Entry 1XMG (X-ray diffraction, 2.10 A resolution); this record covers chains B and D of the 6 polymer chains in the assembly.

== Chain B ==
Protein: Methane monooxygenase component A alpha chain
Organism: Methylococcus capsulatus
Notes: EC 1.14.13.25; fragment: alpha subunit
UniProtKB: P22869 (MEMA_METCA); residues 1-527 here = UniProt positions 1-527
Chain sequence (527 residues; each row starts with the number of its first residue):
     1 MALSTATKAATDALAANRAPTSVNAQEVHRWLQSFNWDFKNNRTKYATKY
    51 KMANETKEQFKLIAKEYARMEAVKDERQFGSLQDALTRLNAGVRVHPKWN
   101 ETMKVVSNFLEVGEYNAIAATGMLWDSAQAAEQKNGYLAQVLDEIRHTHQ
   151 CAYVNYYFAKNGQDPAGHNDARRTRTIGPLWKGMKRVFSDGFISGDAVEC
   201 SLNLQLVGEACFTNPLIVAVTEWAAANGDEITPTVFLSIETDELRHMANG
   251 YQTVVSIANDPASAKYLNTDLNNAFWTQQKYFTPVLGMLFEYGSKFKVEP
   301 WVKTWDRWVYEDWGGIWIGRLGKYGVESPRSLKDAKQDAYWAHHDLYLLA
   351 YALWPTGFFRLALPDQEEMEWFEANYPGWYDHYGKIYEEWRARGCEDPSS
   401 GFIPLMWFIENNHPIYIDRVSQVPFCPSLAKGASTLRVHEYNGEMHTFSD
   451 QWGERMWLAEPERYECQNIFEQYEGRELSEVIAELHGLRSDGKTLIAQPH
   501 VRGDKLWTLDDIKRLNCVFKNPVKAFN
Unresolved in the structure: 1-17
UniProt features mapped onto this chain:
  - active site: Cys-151
  - binding site (Fe cation): Glu-114, Glu-144, His-147, Glu-209, Glu-243, His-246

== Chain D ==
Protein: Methane monooxygenase component A beta chain
Organism: Methylococcus capsulatus
Notes: EC 1.14.13.25; fragment: beta subunit
UniProtKB: P18798 (MEMB_METCA); residues 2-389 here correspond to UniProt positions 1-388 (UniProt number = residue number - 1)
Chain sequence (388 residues; numbered 2 to 389; the number before each row is that of its first residue):
     2 SMLGERRRGLTDPEMAEVILKALPEAPLDGNNKMGYFVTPRWKRLTEYEA
    52 LTVYAQPNADWIAGGLDWGDWTQKFHGGRPSWGNETTELRTVDWFKHRDP
   102 LRRWHAPYVKDKAEEWRYTDRFLQGYSADGQIRAMNPTWRDEFINRYWGA
   152 FLFNEYGLFNAHSQGAREALSDVTRVSLAFWGFDKIDIAQMIQLERGFLA
   202 KIVPGFDESTAVPKAEWTNGEVYKSARLAVEGLWQEVFDWNESAFSVHAV
   252 YDALFGQFVRREFFQRLAPRFGDNLTPFFINQAQTYFQIAKQGVQDLYYN
   302 CLGDDPEFSDYNRTVMRNWTGKWLEPTIAALRDFMGLFAKLPAGTTDKEE
   352 ITASLYRVVDDWIEDYASRIDFKADRDQIVKAVLAGLK
Sequence notes: conflict Glu-18 (Ala17 in P18798), Arg-370 (Ala369 in P18798)

== Interface between chain B and chain D ==
Contacting residue pairs (247):
  Arg-18(B) / Ser-128(D)
  Arg-18(B) / Ala-129(D)  hydrogen bond (side chain-backbone)
  Arg-18(B) / Gly-131(D)
  Ala-19(B) / Ser-128(D)
  Pro-20(B) / Gln-125(D)
  Pro-20(B) / Ser-128(D)
  Thr-21(B) / Leu-124(D)
  Thr-21(B) / Gln-125(D)  hydrogen bond (backbone-backbone)
  Thr-21(B) / Ser-128(D)  hydrogen bond (backbone-side chain)
  Thr-21(B) / Phe-199(D)
  Thr-21(B) / Ile-203(D)
  Ser-22(B) / Asp-121(D)  hydrogen bond
  Ser-22(B) / Leu-124(D)
  Ser-22(B) / Lys-202(D)  hydrogen bond (backbone-side chain)
  Val-23(B) / Trp-117(D)
  Val-23(B) / Leu-195(D)  hydrophobic
  Val-23(B) / Gly-198(D)
  Val-23(B) / Phe-199(D)
  Ala-25(B) / Trp-117(D)
  Glu-27(B) / Lys-202(D)  salt bridge
  Val-28(B) / Gln-191(D)
  Val-28(B) / Gln-194(D)
  Val-28(B) / Leu-195(D)  hydrophobic
  Trp-31(B) / Gln-194(D)
  Trp-31(B) / Glu-209(D)  hydrogen bond
  Trp-31(B) / Ser-210(D)
  Trp-31(B) / Thr-211(D)
  Ser-34(B) / Phe-154(D)
  Ser-34(B) / Thr-211(D)  hydrogen bond
  Ser-34(B) / Lys-215(D)  hydrogen bond (backbone-side chain)
  Phe-35(B) / Phe-154(D)
  Phe-35(B) / Tyr-157(D)
  Asn-36(B) / Tyr-157(D)
  Asn-36(B) / Lys-215(D)  hydrogen bond (backbone-side chain)
  Asn-36(B) / Trp-235(D)
  Trp-37(B) / Phe-154(D)
  Trp-37(B) / Trp-218(D)
  Trp-37(B) / Thr-219(D)
  Trp-37(B) / Arg-228(D)
  Trp-37(B) / Val-231(D)  hydrophobic
  Trp-37(B) / Glu-232(D)  hydrogen bond
  Asp-38(B) / Glu-232(D)
  Phe-39(B) / Glu-232(D)
  Phe-39(B) / Trp-235(D)  hydrophobic
  Phe-39(B) / Gln-236(D)
  Asn-41(B) / Gln-236(D)
  Asn-41(B) / Glu-237(D)  hydrogen bond
  Asn-42(B) / Trp-235(D)
  Asn-42(B) / Gln-236(D)  hydrogen bond
  Arg-43(B) / Gln-236(D)  hydrogen bond (backbone-side chain)
  Arg-43(B) / Phe-239(D)
  Lys-45(B) / Gln-165(D)  hydrogen bond
  Lys-45(B) / Trp-235(D)  hydrogen bond (side chain-backbone)
  Lys-45(B) / Gln-236(D)
  Lys-45(B) / Val-238(D)  hydrogen bond (side chain-backbone)
  Lys-45(B) / Phe-239(D)
  Tyr-46(B) / Arg-80(D)
  Tyr-46(B) / Gln-165(D)
  Tyr-46(B) / Arg-168(D)
  Tyr-46(B) / Glu-169(D)  hydrogen bond
  Ile-63(B) / Trp-117(D)  hydrophobic
  Ile-63(B) / Gln-191(D)
  Ala-64(B) / Lys-113(D)
  Ala-64(B) / Phe-184(D)  hydrophobic
  Ala-64(B) / Asp-188(D)
  Ala-64(B) / Gln-191(D)  hydrogen bond (backbone-side chain)
  Lys-65(B) / Lys-113(D)
  Lys-65(B) / Trp-117(D)
  Lys-65(B) / Asp-188(D)  salt bridge
  Lys-65(B) / Met-192(D)
  Lys-65(B) / Gln-283(D)  hydrogen bond
  Lys-65(B) / Tyr-287(D)  hydrogen bond
  Glu-66(B) / Trp-117(D)  hydrogen bond
  Tyr-67(B) / His-106(D)  hydrogen bond
  Tyr-67(B) / Phe-184(D)  hydrophobic
  Ala-68(B) / Val-110(D)
  Ala-68(B) / Lys-113(D)
  Arg-69(B) / Ala-114(D)
  Arg-69(B) / Trp-117(D)
  Arg-69(B) / Arg-118(D)
  Ala-72(B) / Val-110(D)
  Ala-72(B) / Lys-111(D)
  Ala-72(B) / Ala-114(D)  hydrophobic
  Asp-75(B) / Ala-107(D)
  Asp-75(B) / Val-110(D)
  Phe-79(B) / Trp-105(D)  hydrophobic
  Phe-79(B) / Ala-107(D)  hydrophobic
  Val-93(B) / Leu-24(D)
  Arg-94(B) / Leu-11(D)
  Arg-94(B) / Ile-20(D)
  Arg-94(B) / Leu-21(D)
  Val-95(B) / Ile-20(D)
  Val-95(B) / Leu-24(D)
  His-96(B) / Ile-20(D)
  His-96(B) / Ala-23(D)
  Pro-97(B) / Ala-23(D)
  Glu-111(B) / Ala-56(D)
  Val-112(B) / Ala-56(D)
  Val-112(B) / Pro-58(D)  hydrophobic
  Tyr-115(B) / Ala-56(D)  hydrophobic
  Tyr-115(B) / Gln-57(D)  hydrogen bond
  Tyr-115(B) / Trp-83(D)  hydrophobic
  Tyr-115(B) / Ser-172(D)  hydrogen bond (side chain-backbone)
  Tyr-115(B) / Asp-173(D)  hydrogen bond (side chain-backbone)
  Tyr-115(B) / Arg-176(D)  hydrogen bond
  Asn-116(B) / Pro-58(D)
  Asn-116(B) / Trp-83(D)
  Ile-118(B) / Arg-176(D)
  Ala-119(B) / Trp-83(D)  hydrophobic
  Ala-119(B) / Ala-167(D)
  Ala-119(B) / Arg-168(D)
  Ala-119(B) / Arg-176(D)
  Gly-122(B) / Ser-164(D)
  Gly-122(B) / Ala-167(D)
  Met-123(B) / Phe-76(D)  hydrophobic
  Met-123(B) / Arg-168(D)  hydrogen bond
  Trp-125(B) / Phe-160(D)  hydrophobic
  Trp-125(B) / Asn-161(D)
  Trp-125(B) / His-163(D)
  Trp-125(B) / Ser-164(D)
  Trp-125(B) / Ala-167(D)  hydrophobic
  Asp-126(B) / Ser-164(D)  hydrogen bond
  Ala-131(B) / Tyr-157(D)
  Lys-134(B) / Tyr-157(D)
  Lys-134(B) / Asn-161(D)
  Asn-135(B) / Ile-187(D)
  Leu-138(B) / Phe-160(D)  hydrophobic
  Leu-138(B) / Phe-184(D)  hydrophobic
  Leu-138(B) / Ile-187(D)  hydrophobic
  Leu-142(B) / His-106(D)  hydrogen bond (backbone-side chain)
  Leu-142(B) / Phe-181(D)  hydrophobic
  Leu-142(B) / Phe-184(D)  hydrophobic
  Ile-145(B) / Ala-180(D)  hydrophobic
  Arg-146(B) / His-106(D)
  Thr-148(B) / Ala-56(D)
  His-149(B) / Leu-52(D)
  His-149(B) / Thr-53(D)  hydrogen bond
  His-149(B) / Trp-105(D)
  His-149(B) / His-106(D)  hydrogen bond (side chain-backbone)
  Ala-152(B) / Met-35(D)
  Ala-152(B) / Leu-52(D)
  Tyr-153(B) / Glu-48(D)
  Tyr-153(B) / Leu-52(D)
  Tyr-156(B) / Met-35(D)  hydrophobic
  Tyr-156(B) / Glu-48(D)
  Tyr-156(B) / Ala-51(D)  hydrophobic
  Tyr-156(B) / Leu-52(D)  hydrophobic
  Ala-159(B) / Asn-33(D)
  Ala-159(B) / Met-35(D)  hydrophobic
  Lys-160(B) / Asn-33(D)  hydrogen bond (backbone-side chain)
  Gly-162(B) / Pro-28(D)
  Gln-163(B) / Leu-24(D)
  Gln-163(B) / Pro-25(D)
  Gln-163(B) / Pro-28(D)
  Gln-163(B) / Leu-29(D)  hydrogen bond (backbone-backbone)
  Asp-164(B) / Leu-29(D)
  Pro-165(B) / Asp-30(D)
  Pro-165(B) / Asn-32(D)
  Pro-165(B) / Asn-33(D)
  Ala-166(B) / Asp-30(D)
  His-168(B) / Met-35(D)
  Asn-169(B) / Asn-32(D)  hydrogen bond (side chain-backbone)
  Asn-169(B) / Lys-34(D)
  Asn-169(B) / Met-35(D)
  Asn-169(B) / Gly-36(D)  hydrogen bond (backbone-backbone)
  Asn-169(B) / Tyr-37(D)
  Asn-169(B) / Phe-38(D)
  Asp-170(B) / Tyr-37(D)  hydrogen bond
  Asp-170(B) / Phe-38(D)
  Arg-172(B) / Met-35(D)
  Arg-172(B) / Ala-51(D)  hydrogen bond (side chain-backbone)
  Arg-172(B) / Leu-52(D)  hydrogen bond (side chain-backbone)
  Arg-172(B) / Thr-53(D)
  Arg-172(B) / Val-54(D)  hydrogen bond (side chain-backbone)
  Arg-172(B) / Tyr-55(D)
  Arg-172(B) / Ala-56(D)
  Arg-173(B) / Tyr-37(D)  hydrogen bond
  Arg-173(B) / Phe-38(D)
  Thr-176(B) / Asp-68(D)
  Thr-176(B) / Trp-69(D)  hydrogen bond (backbone-side chain)
  Trp-181(B) / Pro-58(D)  hydrophobic
  Trp-181(B) / Asp-68(D)  hydrogen bond
  Lys-182(B) / Trp-69(D)  hydrogen bond (side chain-backbone)
  Lys-182(B) / Thr-73(D)
  Lys-185(B) / Asp-68(D)  salt bridge
  Lys-185(B) / Thr-73(D)
  Arg-186(B) / Thr-73(D)  hydrogen bond (backbone-side chain)
  Arg-186(B) / Gln-74(D)  hydrogen bond
  Ser-189(B) / Pro-58(D)
  Asp-190(B) / Trp-72(D)
  Asp-190(B) / Thr-73(D)  hydrogen bond (side chain-backbone)
  Asp-190(B) / Gln-74(D)
  Asp-190(B) / Ser-82(D)  hydrogen bond
  Gly-191(B) / Gln-74(D)
  Ile-193(B) / Phe-76(D)
  Ile-193(B) / Ser-82(D)
  Ile-193(B) / Trp-83(D)
  Ile-193(B) / Arg-168(D)  hydrogen bond (backbone-side chain)
  Ser-194(B) / Gln-74(D)  hydrogen bond (side chain-backbone)
  Ser-194(B) / Lys-75(D)
  Ser-194(B) / Phe-76(D)
  Ser-194(B) / Ser-82(D)  hydrogen bond
  Gly-195(B) / Phe-76(D)
  Glu-222(B) / Arg-7(D)  salt bridge
  Ala-225(B) / Arg-9(D)
  Ala-225(B) / Gly-10(D)  hydrogen bond (backbone-backbone)
  Ala-226(B) / Gly-10(D)
  Ala-226(B) / Met-16(D)
  Asn-227(B) / Ile-20(D)
  Gly-228(B) / Gly-10(D)
  Gly-228(B) / Leu-11(D)
  Gly-228(B) / Ile-20(D)
  Glu-230(B) / Arg-9(D)  salt bridge
  Glu-230(B) / Leu-11(D)
  Phe-296(B) / Met-16(D)
  Phe-296(B) / Val-19(D)  hydrophobic
  Arg-360(B) / Leu-29(D)
  Gln-422(B) / Thr-73(D)
  Glu-460(B) / His-77(D)  salt bridge
  Glu-462(B) / Lys-75(D)
  Glu-462(B) / Phe-76(D)
  Glu-462(B) / His-77(D)
  Glu-462(B) / Gly-78(D)  hydrogen bond (side chain-backbone)
  Glu-462(B) / Gly-79(D)
  Arg-463(B) / Thr-73(D)
  Arg-463(B) / Gln-74(D)
  Arg-463(B) / Lys-75(D)  hydrogen bond (side chain-backbone)
  Arg-463(B) / Phe-76(D)
  Arg-463(B) / His-77(D)  hydrogen bond
  Tyr-464(B) / Thr-73(D)
  Tyr-464(B) / Gln-74(D)
  Glu-465(B) / Asp-71(D)
  Glu-465(B) / Lys-75(D)  salt bridge
  Cys-466(B) / Asp-71(D)
  Cys-466(B) / Trp-72(D)
  Cys-466(B) / Thr-73(D)
  Gln-467(B) / Trp-69(D)
  Gln-467(B) / Gly-70(D)
  Gln-467(B) / Asp-71(D)  hydrogen bond (side chain-backbone)
  Asn-468(B) / Trp-69(D)
  Ile-469(B) / Trp-69(D)  hydrophobic
  Gln-472(B) / Trp-69(D)
  Tyr-473(B) / Trp-69(D)  hydrogen bond
  Arg-489(B) / Leu-29(D)  hydrogen bond (side chain-backbone)
  Arg-489(B) / Asp-30(D)
  Ser-490(B) / Asp-30(D)  hydrogen bond
  Ser-490(B) / Asn-32(D)
Interface residues without a listed pair, chain B (119 interface residues in all): Asn-24, Leu-32, Leu-62, Glu-71, Leu-89, Ala-120, Val-141, Asn-155, Arg-175, Glu-199, Asn-203, Lys-295, Val-420, Leu-485, Arg-502, Gly-503
Interface residues without a listed pair, chain D (117 interface residues in all): Arg-8, Ala-27, Gly-31, Glu-50, Leu-67, Pro-81, Tyr-109, Glu-116, Thr-120, Asp-130, Arg-134, Leu-153, Gly-158, Val-177, Ala-190

== In short ==
The interface between chain B and chain D involves 119 residues on one side and 117 on the other, with 58
hydrogen bonds and 7 salt bridges. Polar pairs include Glu-27(B)/Lys-202(D), Lys-65(B)/Asp-188(D) and
Lys-185(B)/Asp-68(D).
Here chain B is Methane monooxygenase component A alpha chain and chain D is Methane monooxygenase component A
beta chain, both from Methylococcus capsulatus. Entry 1XMG (Crystal structure of apo methane monooxygenase
hydroxylase from M. capsulatus (Bath)) was determined by X-ray diffraction, deposited together with 1XMF and
1XMH.
